2VLR - chains A and B of the 5 polymer chains in the assembly; structure by X-ray diffraction, 2.30 A resolution.

== Chain A ==
Protein: HLA class I histocompatibility antigen, a-2 alpha chain
Organism: Homo sapiens
Notes: fragment: hla-a2, residues 25-300
UniProt: P01892 (1A02_HUMAN); residues 1-276 here correspond to UniProt positions 25-300 (UniProt number = residue number + 24)
Chain sequence (276 residues; numbered 1 to 276; the number before each row is that of its first residue):
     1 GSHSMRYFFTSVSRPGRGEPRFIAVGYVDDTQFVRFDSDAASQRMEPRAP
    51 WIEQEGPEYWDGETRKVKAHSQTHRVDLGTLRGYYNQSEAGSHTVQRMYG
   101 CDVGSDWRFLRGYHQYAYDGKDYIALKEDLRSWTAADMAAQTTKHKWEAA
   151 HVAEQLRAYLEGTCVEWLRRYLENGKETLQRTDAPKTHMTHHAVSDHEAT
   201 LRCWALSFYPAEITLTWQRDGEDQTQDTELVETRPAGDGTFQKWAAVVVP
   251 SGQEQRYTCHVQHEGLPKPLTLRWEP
Cystine bridges: Cys-101/Cys-164, Cys-203/Cys-259

== Chain B ==
Protein: Beta-2-microglobulin
Organism: Homo sapiens
UniProt: P61769 (B2MG_HUMAN); residues 1-99 here correspond to UniProt positions 21-119 (UniProt number = residue number + 20)
Chain sequence (100 residues; each row starts with the number of its first residue; numbering starts at 0):
     0 MIQRTPKIQVYSRHPAENGKSNFLNCYVSGFHPSDIEVDLLKNGERIEKV
    50 EHSDLSFSKDWSFYLLYYTEFTPTEKDEYACRVNHVTLSQPKIVKWDRDM
Cystine bridges: Cys-25/Cys-80
Swiss-Prot annotation at these positions:
  - modified residue: Gln-2 (Pyrrolidone carboxylic acid)
  - glycosylation: Ile-1 (N-linked (Glc) (glycation) isoleucine), Lys-19 (N-linked (Glc) (glycation) lysine), Lys-41 (N-linked (Glc) (glycation) lysine), Lys-48 (N-linked (Glc) (glycation) lysine), Lys-58 (N-linked (Glc) (glycation) lysine), Lys-91 (N-linked (Glc) (glycation) lysine), Lys-94 (N-linked (Glc) (glycation) lysine)

== Interface between chain A and chain B ==
Residue-residue contacts (50):
  Phe-8(A) / Phe-56(B)  hydrophobic
  Phe-9(A) / Phe-56(B)
  Thr-10(A) / Phe-56(B)
  Thr-10(A) / Phe-62(B)
  Val-12(A) / Ser-33(B)
  Arg-14(A) / Asp-34(B)  salt bridge
  Val-25(A) / Asp-53(B)
  Val-25(A) / Leu-54(B)
  Tyr-27(A) / Ser-55(B)
  Tyr-27(A) / Tyr-63(B)  hydrogen bond
  Gln-32(A) / Asp-53(B)  hydrogen bond
  Arg-35(A) / Asp-53(B)  salt bridge
  Arg-48(A) / Asp-53(B)  salt bridge
  Gln-96(A) / His-31(B)  hydrogen bond
  Gln-96(A) / Phe-56(B)
  Gln-96(A) / Trp-60(B)  hydrogen bond (side chain-backbone)
  Gln-96(A) / Phe-62(B)
  Arg-97(A) / Phe-56(B)
  Gln-115(A) / Trp-60(B)
  Tyr-116(A) / Trp-60(B)
  Ala-117(A) / Trp-60(B)  hydrophobic
  Asp-119(A) / Met-0(B)
  Asp-119(A) / Ile-1(B)
  Gly-120(A) / Ile-1(B)
  Gly-120(A) / His-31(B)
  Gly-120(A) / Trp-60(B)
  Lys-121(A) / Met-0(B)
  Lys-121(A) / Ile-1(B)
  Asp-122(A) / Trp-60(B)  hydrogen bond
  Thr-190(A) / Asp-98(B)
  His-192(A) / Asp-98(B)  salt bridge
  Trp-204(A) / Met-99(B)  hydrophobic
  Val-231(A) / Gln-8(B)
  Glu-232(A) / Lys-6(B)  salt bridge
  Glu-232(A) / Gln-8(B)
  Glu-232(A) / Tyr-26(B)  hydrogen bond
  Glu-232(A) / Ser-28(B)  hydrogen bond
  Arg-234(A) / Gln-8(B)  hydrogen bond
  Arg-234(A) / Tyr-10(B)
  Arg-234(A) / Tyr-26(B)
  Pro-235(A) / Tyr-10(B)  hydrogen bond (backbone-side chain)
  Pro-235(A) / Tyr-26(B)
  Ala-236(A) / Arg-12(B)
  Ala-236(A) / Asn-24(B)  hydrogen bond (backbone-side chain)
  Gly-237(A) / Arg-12(B)
  Asp-238(A) / Arg-12(B)
  Asp-238(A) / His-13(B)
  Gln-242(A) / Tyr-10(B)
  Gln-242(A) / Ser-11(B)
  Gln-242(A) / Arg-12(B)
Interface residues without a listed pair, chain A (37 interface residues in all): Ile-23, Ser-92, His-93, Thr-94, Met-98, Thr-233, Trp-244
Interface residues without a listed pair, chain B (24 interface residues in all): Leu-65

== Summary ==
Chain A and chain B form an interface of 37 and 24 residues respectively, with 10 hydrogen bonds and 5 salt
bridges. Among the polar pairs are Arg-14(A)/Asp-34(B), Arg-35(A)/Asp-53(B) and Arg-48(A)/Asp-53(B).
Chain A is HLA class I histocompatibility antigen, a-2 alpha chain and chain B is Beta-2-microglobulin, both
from Homo sapiens; the structure, The Structural Dynamics and Energetics of an Immunodominant T-cell Receptor
are Programmed by its Vbeta Domain, was determined by X-ray diffraction together with 2VLJ, 2VLK, 2VLL and
2VLM from the same study.
